8SMG - chains A and B; structure by X-ray diffraction, 2.10 A resolution.

Chain A (and B):
Name: Gp34.65
Notes: chain B of this document is another copy of the same molecule, construct and numbering; everything in this record applies to it too
UniProtKB: B6V311 (B6V311_BPSP1); numbering as in UniProt (aligned over 1-89)
Amino-acid sequence (90 residues; row label = number of the first residue in the row; numbering starts at 0):
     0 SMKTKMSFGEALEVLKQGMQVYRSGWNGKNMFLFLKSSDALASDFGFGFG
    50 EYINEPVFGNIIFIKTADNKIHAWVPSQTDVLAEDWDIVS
Disordered / not traced: 0-3 (chain B: 0-3, 43-52)
Sequence notes: expression tag (0)
Small-molecule neighbours: 1'-2' gcADPR (MF6; (1S,3R,4R,6R,9S,11R,14R,15S,16R,18R)-4-(6-amino-9H-purin-9-yl)-9,11,15,16,18-pentahydroxy-2,5,8,10,12,17-hexaoxa-9lambda~5~,11lambda~5~-diphosphatricyclo[12.2.1.1~3,6~]octadecane-9,11-dione): W25, N26, G27, M30, I63, T65, H71, W73, V74, S76, D79

How chain A and chain B interact:
Pairs across the interface (23; chain A residue first):
  F7(A) - F7(B)  hydrophobic
  F7(A) - V80(B)  hydrophobic
  G8(A) - G8(B)
  L11(A) - V80(B)
  K15(A) - L81(B)  hydrogen bond (side chain-backbone)
  K15(A) - E83(B)  salt bridge
  L34(A) - L81(B)  hydrophobic
  N59(A) - Q77(B)
  N59(A) - L81(B)
  I60(A) - Q77(B)
  I61(A) - Q77(B)  hydrogen bond (backbone-side chain)
  I61(A) - L81(B)  hydrophobic
  A72(A) - Q77(B)
  W73(A) - Q77(B)  hydrogen bond (backbone-side chain)
  P75(A) - P75(B)
  P75(A) - V80(B)  hydrophobic
  Q77(A) - I60(B)
  Q77(A) - I61(B)  hydrogen bond (side chain-backbone)
  Q77(A) - W73(B)  hydrogen bond (side chain-backbone)
  V80(A) - F7(B)  hydrophobic
  V80(A) - L11(B)
  L81(A) - K15(B)
  L81(A) - N59(B)
Other interface residues (no listed pair), chain A (15 interface residues in all): E83
Other interface residues (no listed pair), chain B (16 interface residues in all): L34, A72, S76

Summary:
Chain A and chain B form an interface of 15 and 16 residues respectively; the contacts include 5 hydrogen
bonds and 1 salt bridge. Among the polar pairs are K15(A)-E83(B), K15(A)-L81(B) and I61(A)-Q77(B). Ligands of
chain A: 1'-2' gcADPR.
Both chains are Gp34.65. Entry 8SMG (Structure of SPO1 phage Tad2 in complex with 1''-2' gcADPR) was
determined by X-ray diffraction (same publication as 8SMD, 8SME and 8SMF).
